6TCZ - chains F and G of the 28 polymer chains in the assembly; structure by electron microscopy, 3.40 A resolution.

[Chain F]
Protein: Proteasome subunit alpha type
Source organism: Leishmania donovani
Notes: EC 3.4.25.1
Chain sequence (428 residues; each row starts with the number of its first residue):
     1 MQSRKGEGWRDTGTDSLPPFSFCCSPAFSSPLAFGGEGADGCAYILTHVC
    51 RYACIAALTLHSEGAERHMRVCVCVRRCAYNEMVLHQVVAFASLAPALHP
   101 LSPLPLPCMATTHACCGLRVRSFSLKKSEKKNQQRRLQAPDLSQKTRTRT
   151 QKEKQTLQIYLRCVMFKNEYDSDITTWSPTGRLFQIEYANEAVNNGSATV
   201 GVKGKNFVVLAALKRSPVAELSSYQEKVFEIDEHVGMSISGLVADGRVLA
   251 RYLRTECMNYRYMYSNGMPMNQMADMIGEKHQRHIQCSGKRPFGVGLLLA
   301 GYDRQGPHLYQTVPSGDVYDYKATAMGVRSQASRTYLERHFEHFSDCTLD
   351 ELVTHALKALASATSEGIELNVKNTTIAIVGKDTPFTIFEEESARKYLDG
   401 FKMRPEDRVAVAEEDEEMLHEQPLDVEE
Unresolved in the structure: 1-167, 406-428

[Chain G]
Protein: Proteasome endopeptidase complex
Source organism: Leishmania donovani
Notes: EC 3.4.25.1
Chain sequence (238 residues; each row starts with the number of its first residue):
     1 MAGTGSGHDQSTDVFSAEGRVFQVEYAGKAVDNSSTAVAACCKDGVVVAV
    51 EKVHTSRMLEKGSNNRIHAVDRQAGICICGLLPDGRAIVSRARQEAENSR
   101 DIFATPIRGSVLANRVGEFMHAYTTHFAYRPFGCSAIIASYADDGPQLFV
   151 SDPSGTVAGYYGVALGKAKTVAKSELEKLDFSSLTCDEAVGKLASILHEV
   201 HDKQKDKLYEVEVAWVCDKSDRKFVHVPADMVPAETSH
Unresolved in the structure: 1-5, 236-238

[Chain F / chain G interface]
Contacting residue pairs - 56 pairs, chain F then chain G:
  Glu169(F) - Gln10(G)
  Tyr170(F) - Asp9(G)  hydrogen bond
  Tyr170(F) - Gln10(G)
  Ile174(F) - Arg130(G)
  Thr175(F) - Arg130(G)
  Thr176(F) - Gln10(G)
  Thr176(F) - Gln23(G)
  Trp177(F) - Gln23(G)  hydrogen bond (backbone-side chain)
  Trp177(F) - Tyr26(G)
  Trp177(F) - Ala30(G)  hydrophobic
  Trp177(F) - Leu81(G)  hydrophobic
  Trp177(F) - Arg130(G)
  Trp177(F) - Pro131(G)  hydrogen bond (side chain-backbone)
  Trp177(F) - Gly133(G)
  Ser178(F) - Tyr26(G)
  Pro179(F) - Tyr26(G)  hydrophobic
  Pro179(F) - Lys29(G)
  Thr180(F) - Lys29(G)
  Gly181(F) - Tyr26(G)
  Gly181(F) - Ala30(G)
  Leu183(F) - Leu81(G)  hydrophobic
  Leu183(F) - Arg130(G)
  Lys203(F) - Glu60(G)  salt bridge
  Asp275(F) - Arg86(G)  salt bridge
  Glu279(F) - Arg86(G)
  Glu279(F) - Ser90(G)  hydrogen bond
  Gln282(F) - Pro83(G)
  Gln282(F) - Asp84(G)  hydrogen bond
  Gln282(F) - Ala87(G)
  Ile285(F) - Arg130(G)  hydrogen bond (backbone-side chain)
  Gln286(F) - Asp84(G)
  Gln286(F) - Tyr123(G)
  Gln286(F) - Tyr129(G)
  Gln286(F) - Arg130(G)
  Gln286(F) - Phe132(G)
  Cys287(F) - Ala128(G)
  Cys287(F) - Tyr129(G)  hydrophobic
  Ser288(F) - Ala128(G)  hydrogen bond (backbone-backbone)
  Ser315(F) - Pro83(G)
  Asp317(F) - Leu82(G)
  Asp317(F) - Pro83(G)
  Val318(F) - Asn64(G)
  Tyr319(F) - Leu59(G)  hydrophobic
  Tyr319(F) - Asn64(G)
  Asp320(F) - Leu59(G)
  Asp320(F) - Glu60(G)  hydrogen bond (backbone-backbone)
  Asp320(F) - Ser63(G)
  Tyr321(F) - Ser56(G)
  Tyr321(F) - Met58(G)
  Lys322(F) - Met58(G)  hydrogen bond (backbone-backbone)
  Lys322(F) - Glu60(G)  salt bridge
  Ala323(F) - Met58(G)
  Leu337(F) - Met58(G)  hydrophobic
  Glu338(F) - Met58(G)
  Phe341(F) - Arg57(G)
  Phe341(F) - Met58(G)  hydrophobic
Other interface residues (no listed pair), chain F (31 interface residues in all): Gly316
Other interface residues (no listed pair), chain G (28 interface residues in all): Ala27

[Overview]
Chain F and chain G form an interface of 31 and 28 residues respectively, with 9 hydrogen bonds and 3 salt
bridges. Among the polar pairs are Lys203(F)-Glu60(G), Asp275(F)-Arg86(G) and Lys322(F)-Glu60(G).
Chain F is Proteasome subunit alpha type and chain G is Proteasome endopeptidase complex, both from Leishmania
donovani; the structure, Leishmania tarentolae proteasome 20S subunit complexed with LXE408, was determined by
electron microscopy together with 6TD5 from the same study.
